PDB entry 9FQL | X-ray diffraction, 2.00 A resolution | chains B and C of the 4 polymer chains in the assembly

[Chain B]
Protein: E3 ubiquitin-protein ligase Mdm2
Source organism: Homo sapiens
Notes: EC 2.3.2.27
UniProt: Q00987 (MDM2_HUMAN); residues 25-110 here = UniProt positions 25-110
Chain sequence (86 residues; row label = number of the first residue in the row):
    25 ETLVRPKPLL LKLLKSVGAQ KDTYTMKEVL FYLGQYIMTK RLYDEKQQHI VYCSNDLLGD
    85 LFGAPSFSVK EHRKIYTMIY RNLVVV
Not modelled in the structure: 25
Construct notes: conflict Ala88 (Val in Q00987)
Swiss-Prot annotation at these positions:
  - mutagenesis: Gly58 (G58A: No effect on its ability to induce apoptosis)

[Chain C]
Protein: p25Lp26A
Chain sequence (11 residues; each row starts with the number of its first residue):
    17 TSFAEYWAXX P
Modified residues: URL ([(2S)-2-azanyl-4-methyl-pentyl]carbamic acid) at position 25; G2Z ([(2S)-2-azanylpropyl]carbamic acid) at position 26
What the authors report for this chain:
  - contacts within the chain: Ala24-Pro27

[Interface between chain B and chain C]
Contacting residue pairs (26):
  Lys51(B) with Pro27(C)
  Leu54(B) with Trp23(C), hydrogen bond (backbone-side chain); G2Z_26(C); Pro27(C), hydrophobic
  Phe55(B) with Pro27(C), hydrophobic
  Leu57(B) with Trp23(C), hydrophobic
  Gly58(B) with Phe19(C); Trp23(C)
  Ile61(B) with Phe19(C), hydrophobic
  Met62(B) with Phe19(C), hydrophobic; Ala20(C)
  Tyr67(B) with Phe19(C), hydrophobic
  Gln72(B) with Thr17(C); Ser18(C); Phe19(C), hydrogen bond (side chain-backbone); Tyr22(C)
  His73(B) with Tyr22(C)
  Val75(B) with Phe19(C), hydrophobic
  Val93(B) with Phe19(C), hydrophobic; Tyr22(C); Trp23(C)
  Lys94(B) with Tyr22(C)
  His96(B) with URL_25(C); G2Z_26(C)
  Ile99(B) with G2Z_26(C)
  Tyr100(B) with G2Z_26(C)

[In short]
16 residues of chain B face 9 of chain C across their interface, with 2 hydrogen bonds. Polar contacts include
Leu54(B)-Trp23(C) and Gln72(B)-Phe19(C). From UniProt: one mutagenesis site on chain B. From the paper:
contacts within the chain involving Pro27(C) and Ala24(C).
Here chain B is E3 ubiquitin-protein ligase Mdm2 (Homo sapiens) and chain C is p25Lp26A. Entry 9FQL (Crystal
structure of hDM2 in complex with a peptidic ligand containing a di-urea insert) was determined by X-ray
diffraction (same publication as 9GFK).
